1C75 - chain A; structure by X-ray diffraction, 0.97 A resolution.

Chain A:
Molecule: Cytochrome C-553
From: Sporosarcina pasteurii
Reference sequence: P82599 (CY553_BACPA); numbering as in UniProt (aligned over 22-92)
Chain sequence (71 residues; row label = number of the first residue in the row):
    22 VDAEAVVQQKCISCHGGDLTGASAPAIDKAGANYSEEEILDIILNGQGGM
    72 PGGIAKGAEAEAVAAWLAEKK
Covalently attached groups: heme c (HEC) linked to Cys32, Cys35
Metal / ion sites: heme c Fe: His36, Met71
Ligand contacts: heme c (HEC): Lys31, Ser34, His36, Ala45, Pro46, Ala47, Ile48, Ala51, Tyr55, Ile60, Ile63, Ile64, Gln68, Gly69, Gly70, Met71, Pro72, Ile75, Ala76, Val84, Leu88

Overview:
Covalently linked heme c: at Cys35. His36 and Met71 coordinate a heme c Fe ion.
Chain A is Cytochrome C-553 (Sporosarcina pasteurii); the structure, 0.97 A "ab initio" crystal structure of
cytochrome C-553 from bacillus pasteurii, was determined by X-ray diffraction, deposited together with 1B7V.
